6ODM - chains X and L of the 19 polymer chains in the assembly; structure by electron microscopy, 4.30 A resolution (low resolution: residue-level contacts below are approximate; hydrogen-bond / salt-bridge calls are withheld).

# Chain X
Protein: Major capsid protein
From: Human herpesvirus 1 strain KOS
UniProt: H9E925 (H9E925_HHV1); numbering as in UniProt (aligned over 1-1374)
Chain sequence (1374 residues; numbered 1 to 1374; the number before each row is that of its first residue):
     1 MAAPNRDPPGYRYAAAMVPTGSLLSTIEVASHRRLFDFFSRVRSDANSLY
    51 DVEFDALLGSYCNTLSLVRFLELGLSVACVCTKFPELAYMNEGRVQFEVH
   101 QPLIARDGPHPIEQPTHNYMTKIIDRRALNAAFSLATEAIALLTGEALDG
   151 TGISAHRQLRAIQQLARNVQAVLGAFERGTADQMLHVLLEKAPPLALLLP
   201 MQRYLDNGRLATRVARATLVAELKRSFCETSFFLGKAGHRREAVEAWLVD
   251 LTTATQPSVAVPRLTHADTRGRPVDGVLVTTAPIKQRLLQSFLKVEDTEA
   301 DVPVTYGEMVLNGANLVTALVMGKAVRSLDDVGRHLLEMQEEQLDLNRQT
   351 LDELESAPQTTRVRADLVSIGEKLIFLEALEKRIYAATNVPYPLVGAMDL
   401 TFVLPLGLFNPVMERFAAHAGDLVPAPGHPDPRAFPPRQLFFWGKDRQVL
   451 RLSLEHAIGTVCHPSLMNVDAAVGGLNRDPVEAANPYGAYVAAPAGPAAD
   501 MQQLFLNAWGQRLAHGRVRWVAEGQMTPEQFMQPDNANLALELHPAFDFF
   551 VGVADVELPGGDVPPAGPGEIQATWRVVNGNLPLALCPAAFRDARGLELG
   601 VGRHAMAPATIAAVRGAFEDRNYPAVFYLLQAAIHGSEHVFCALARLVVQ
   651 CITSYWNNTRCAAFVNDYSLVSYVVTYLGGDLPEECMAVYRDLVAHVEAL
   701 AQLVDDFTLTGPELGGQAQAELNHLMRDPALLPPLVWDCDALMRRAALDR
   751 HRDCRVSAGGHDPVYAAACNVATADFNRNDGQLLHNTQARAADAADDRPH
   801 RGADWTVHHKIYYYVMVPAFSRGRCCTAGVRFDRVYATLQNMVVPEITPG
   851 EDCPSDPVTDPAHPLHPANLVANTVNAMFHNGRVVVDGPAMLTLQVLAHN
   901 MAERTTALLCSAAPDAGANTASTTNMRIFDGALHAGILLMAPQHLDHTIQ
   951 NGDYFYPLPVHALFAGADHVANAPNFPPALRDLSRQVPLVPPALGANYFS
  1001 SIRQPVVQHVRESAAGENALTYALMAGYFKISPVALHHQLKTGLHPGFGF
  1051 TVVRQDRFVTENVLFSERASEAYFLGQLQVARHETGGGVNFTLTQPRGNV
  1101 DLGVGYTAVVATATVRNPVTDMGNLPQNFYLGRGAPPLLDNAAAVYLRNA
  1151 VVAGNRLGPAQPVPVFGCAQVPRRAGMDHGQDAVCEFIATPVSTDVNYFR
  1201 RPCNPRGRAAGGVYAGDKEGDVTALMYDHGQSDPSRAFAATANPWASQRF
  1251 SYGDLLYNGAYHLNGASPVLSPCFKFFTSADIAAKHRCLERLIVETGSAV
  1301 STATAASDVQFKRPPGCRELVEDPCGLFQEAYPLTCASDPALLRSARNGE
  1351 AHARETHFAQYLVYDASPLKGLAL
Not modelled in the structure: 1-49, 145-155, 208-211

# Chain L
Protein: Small capsomere-interacting protein
From: Human herpesvirus 1 strain KOS
UniProt: Q25BW6 (Q25BW6_HHV1); residues 1-112 here = UniProt positions 1-112
Chain sequence (112 residues; numbered 1 to 112; the number before each row is that of its first residue):
     1 MAVPQFHRPSTVTTDSVRALGMRGLVLATNNSQFIMDNNHPHPQGTQGAV
    51 REFLRGQAAALTDLGLAHANNTFTPQPMFAGDAPAAWLRPAFGLRRTYSP
   101 FVVREPSTPGTP
Not modelled in the structure: 1-2, 104-112

# Chain X / chain L interface
Contacting residue pairs - 32 pairs, chain X then chain L:
  Asn-622(X) / Arg-95(L)
  Arg-834(X) / Ala-86(L)
  Arg-834(X) / Pro-90(L)
  Ala-837(X) / Leu-88(L)
  Thr-838(X) / Pro-90(L)
  Thr-838(X) / Phe-92(L)
  Pro-867(X) / Tyr-98(L)
  Pro-867(X) / Ser-99(L)
  Ala-868(X) / Phe-73(L)
  Leu-870(X) / Gln-76(L)
  Ala-872(X) / Gln-76(L)
  Asn-873(X) / Ala-83(L)
  Asn-873(X) / Arg-89(L)
  Asn-873(X) / Pro-90(L)
  Asn-873(X) / Ala-91(L)
  Asn-873(X) / Phe-92(L)
  Thr-874(X) / Phe-92(L)
  Ala-877(X) / Leu-94(L)
  Met-878(X) / Phe-92(L)
  His-880(X) / Thr-97(L)
  His-880(X) / Tyr-98(L)
  Asn-881(X) / Arg-95(L)
  Arg-883(X) / Thr-97(L)
  His-947(X) / Phe-79(L)
  His-947(X) / Ala-80(L)
  Thr-948(X) / Phe-79(L)
  Thr-948(X) / Ala-80(L)
  Thr-948(X) / Gly-93(L)
  Ile-949(X) / Ala-80(L)
  Gln-950(X) / Ala-80(L)
  Gln-950(X) / Gly-81(L)
  Tyr-954(X) / Phe-92(L)
Other interface residues (no listed pair), chain X (25 interface residues in all): Asn-841, Val-858, Gly-882, Asp-946, Asp-953
Other interface residues (no listed pair), chain L (19 interface residues in all): Met-78

# In short
Chain X and chain L form an interface of 25 and 19 residues respectively.
Chain X is Major capsid protein and chain L is Small capsomere-interacting protein, both from Human
herpesvirus 1 strain KOS; the structure, Herpes simplex virus type 1 (HSV-1) portal vertex-adjacent
capsid/CATC, asymmetric unit, was determined by electron microscopy, deposited together with 6OD7.
